Entry 6VDK (electron microscopy, 4.50 A resolution (low resolution: residue-level contacts below are approximate; hydrogen-bond / salt-bridge calls are withheld)); this record covers chains A and H of the 12 polymer chains in the assembly.

== Chain A ==
Molecule: Integrase
Source organism: Human immunodeficiency virus 1
Notes: EC 2.7.7.-
UniProtKB: F2WR39 (F2WR39_9HIV1); residue numbers follow UniProt; this construct covers 1-288
Sequence (364 residues; row label = number of the first residue in the row; numbers below 1 keep their minus sign (Gly-75 is residue -75)):
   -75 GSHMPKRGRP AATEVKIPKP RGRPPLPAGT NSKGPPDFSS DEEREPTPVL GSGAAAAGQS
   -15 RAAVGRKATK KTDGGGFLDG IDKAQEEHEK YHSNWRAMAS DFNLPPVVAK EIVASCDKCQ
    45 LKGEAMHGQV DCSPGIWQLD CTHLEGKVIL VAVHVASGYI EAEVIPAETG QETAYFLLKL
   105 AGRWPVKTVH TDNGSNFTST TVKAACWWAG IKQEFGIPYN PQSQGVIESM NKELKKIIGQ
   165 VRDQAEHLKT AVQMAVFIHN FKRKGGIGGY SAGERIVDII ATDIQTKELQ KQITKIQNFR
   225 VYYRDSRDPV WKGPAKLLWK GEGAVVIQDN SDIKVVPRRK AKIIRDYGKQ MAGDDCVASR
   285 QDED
Disordered / not traced: -75 to 0, 271-288
Construct notes: expression tag (-75 to 0)
Ion coordination: Mg2+ site 1: Asp64, Asp116 (together with Dolutegravir); Mg2+ site 2: Glu152 (together with Dolutegravir)
Residues lining bound ligands: Dolutegravir (DLU; (4R,12aS)-N-(2,4-difluorobenzyl)-7-hydroxy-4-methyl-6,8-dioxo-3,4,6,8,12,12a-hexahydro-2H-pyrido[1',2':4,5]pyrazino[2,1-b][1,3]oxazine-9-carboxamide): Asp64, Cys65, Asp116, Asn117, Gly118, Pro142, Tyr143, Pro145, Gln146, Glu152

== Chain H ==
Molecule: 25-nt DNA strand
Sequence (25 nucleotides; each row starts with the number of its first residue; numbers below 1 keep their minus sign (DA-3 is residue -3)):
    -3 AGCGTGGGCG GGAAAATCTC TAGCA

== Interface between chain A and chain H ==
Pairs across the interface - 8 pairs, chain A then chain H:
  Thr66(A) with DA21(H)
  His67(A) with DA21(H)
  Gly149(A) with DC20(H)
  Glu152(A) with DC20(H)
  Ser153(A) with DG19(H); DC20(H)
  Lys156(A) with DG19(H); DC20(H)
Interface residues without a listed pair, chain A (8 interface residues in all): Cys65, Lys159
Interface residues without a listed pair, chain H (4 interface residues in all): DA18

== In short ==
8 residues of chain A face 4 of chain H across their interface. Ligands of chain A: Dolutegravir. The Mg2+
site 1 is built by Asp64(A) and Asp116(A).
Chain A is Integrase (Human immunodeficiency virus 1) and chain H is a 25-nt DNA strand; the structure, CryoEM
structure of HIV-1 conserved Intasome Core, was determined by electron microscopy (same publication as 6U8Q).
